Entry 5LM5 (X-ray diffraction, 2.60 A resolution); this record covers chains A and C.

[Chain A]
Molecule: DNA topoisomerase 2-associated protein PAT1
Source organism: Saccharomyces cerevisiae
UniProt: P25644 (PAT1_YEAST); residue numbers follow UniProt; this construct covers 435-796
Chain sequence (369 residues; each row starts with the number of its first residue):
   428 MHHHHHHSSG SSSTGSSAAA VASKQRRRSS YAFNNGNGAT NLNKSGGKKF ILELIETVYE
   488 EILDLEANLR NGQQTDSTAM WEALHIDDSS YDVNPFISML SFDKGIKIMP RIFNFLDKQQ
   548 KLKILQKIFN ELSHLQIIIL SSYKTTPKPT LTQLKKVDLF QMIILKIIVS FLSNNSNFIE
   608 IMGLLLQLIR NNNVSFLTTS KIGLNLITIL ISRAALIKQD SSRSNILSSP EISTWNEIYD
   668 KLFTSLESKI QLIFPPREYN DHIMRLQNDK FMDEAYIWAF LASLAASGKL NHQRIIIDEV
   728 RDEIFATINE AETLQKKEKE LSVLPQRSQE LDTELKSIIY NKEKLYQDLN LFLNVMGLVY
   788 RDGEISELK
Unresolved in the structure: 428-467, 645-657, 796
Differences from the reference sequence: initiating methionine (428); expression tag (429-434); engineered mutation A706 (Gln in P25644), A713 (Leu in P25644)
Curated features (UniProtKB/Swiss-Prot):
  - modified residue (Phosphoserine): S456, S457
What the authors report for this chain:
  - mutagenesis - Q720A/R721A/D725A/R728A, R721A/R728A/F732A/E794A: decreased binding to mRNA decapping protein 2 (chain C)
  - mutagenesis - Q706A/L713A: unchanged binding to mRNA decapping protein 2 (chain C)
  - mutagenesis - I724R/I731R: abolished binding to Dcp2

[Chain C]
Molecule: mRNA decapping protein 2
UniProt: B3LNX5 (B3LNX5_YEAS1); residues 437-450 here correspond to UniProt positions 436-449 (UniProt number = residue number - 1)
Chain sequence (14 residues; numbered 437 to 450; the number before each row is that of its first residue):
   437 SSSPGQLLDI LNSK
What the authors report for this chain:
  - mutagenesis - L443A/L444A: abolished binding to DNA topoisomerase 2-associated protein PAT1 (chain A)

[Interface between chain A and chain C]
Contacting residue pairs (27):
  L717(A) - S439(C)
  L717(A) - Q442(C)
  L717(A) - L443(C)  hydrophobic
  Q720(A) - S439(C)  hydrogen bond
  Q720(A) - L443(C)
  R721(A) - Q442(C)
  R721(A) - L443(C)
  R721(A) - I446(C)
  I724(A) - L443(C)
  I724(A) - I446(C)  hydrophobic
  I724(A) - L447(C)  hydrophobic
  D725(A) - I446(C)
  R728(A) - I446(C)  hydrogen bond (side chain-backbone)
  R728(A) - L447(C)  hydrogen bond (side chain-backbone)
  R728(A) - K450(C)  hydrogen bond (side chain-backbone)
  I731(A) - L447(C)  hydrophobic
  F732(A) - L447(C)
  M783(A) - P440(C)
  M783(A) - L443(C)  hydrophobic
  G784(A) - P440(C)
  L785(A) - P440(C)
  L785(A) - L444(C)  hydrophobic
  I792(A) - L447(C)  hydrophobic
  S793(A) - L444(C)
  E794(A) - P440(C)
  E794(A) - G441(C)
  E794(A) - L444(C)
Other interface residues (no listed pair), chain C (10 interface residues in all): N448

[In short]
14 residues of chain A face 10 of chain C across their interface, with 4 hydrogen bonds. Polar contacts
include Q720(A)-S439(C), R728(A)-I446(C) and R728(A)-L447(C). From the paper: Q720A/R721A/D725A/R728A and
R721A/R728A/F732A/E794A of chain A reduce binding to mRNA decapping protein 2 (chain C); I724R/I731R of chain
A abolish binding to Dcp2; 5 substitutions were tested in all.
Chain A is DNA topoisomerase 2-associated protein PAT1 (Saccharomyces cerevisiae) and chain C is mRNA
decapping protein 2; the structure, Structure of C-terminal domain from S. cerevisiae Pat1 decapping activator
bound to Dcp2 HLM2 peptide (region ..., was determined by X-ray diffraction (same publication as 5LMF and
5LMG).
